Entry 8JEU (electron microscopy, 3.50 A resolution); this record covers chains A and B of the 4 polymer chains in the assembly.

[Chain A (and B)]
Name: Potassium channel SKOR
Source organism: Arabidopsis thaliana
Notes: chain B of this document is another copy of the same molecule, construct and numbering; everything in this record applies to it too
UniProt: Q9M8S6 (SKOR_ARATH); residues 1-828 here = UniProt positions 1-828
Chain sequence (828 residues; each row starts with the number of its first residue):
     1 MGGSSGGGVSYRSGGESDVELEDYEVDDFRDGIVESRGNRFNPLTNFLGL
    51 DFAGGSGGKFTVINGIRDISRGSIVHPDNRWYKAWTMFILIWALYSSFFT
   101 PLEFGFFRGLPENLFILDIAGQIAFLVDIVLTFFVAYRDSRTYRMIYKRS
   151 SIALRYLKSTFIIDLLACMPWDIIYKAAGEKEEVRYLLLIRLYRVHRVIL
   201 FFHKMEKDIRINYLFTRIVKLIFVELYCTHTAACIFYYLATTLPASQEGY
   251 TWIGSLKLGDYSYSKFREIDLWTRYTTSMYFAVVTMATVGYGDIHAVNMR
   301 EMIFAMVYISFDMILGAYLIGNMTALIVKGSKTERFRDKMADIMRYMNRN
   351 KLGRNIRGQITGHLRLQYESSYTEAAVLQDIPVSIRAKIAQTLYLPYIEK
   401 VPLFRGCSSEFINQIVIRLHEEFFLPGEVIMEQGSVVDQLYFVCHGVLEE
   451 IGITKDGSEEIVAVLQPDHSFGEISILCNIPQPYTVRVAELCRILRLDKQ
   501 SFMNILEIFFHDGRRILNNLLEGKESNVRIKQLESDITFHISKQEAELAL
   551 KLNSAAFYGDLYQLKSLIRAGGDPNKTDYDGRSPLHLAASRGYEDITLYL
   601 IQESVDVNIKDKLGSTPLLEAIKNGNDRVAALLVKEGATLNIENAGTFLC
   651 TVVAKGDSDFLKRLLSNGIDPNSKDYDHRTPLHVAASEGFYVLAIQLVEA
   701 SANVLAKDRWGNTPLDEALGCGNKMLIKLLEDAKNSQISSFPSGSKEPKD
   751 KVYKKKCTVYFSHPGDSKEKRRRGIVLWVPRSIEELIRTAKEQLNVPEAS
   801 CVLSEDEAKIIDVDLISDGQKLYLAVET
Not modelled in the structure: 1-74, 452-459, 741-828 (chain B: 1-73, 454-458, 741-828)
UniProt features mapped onto this chain:
  - binding site (a nucleoside 3',5'-cyclic phosphate): Leu-403 to Gly-523

[Chain A / chain B interface]
Pairs across the interface (46):
  Tyr-213(A) with Arg-337(B)
  Gly-249(A) with Asp-260(B)
  Tyr-250(A) with Asp-260(B); Tyr-261(B)
  Phe-281(A) with Tyr-291(B)
  Thr-285(A) with Tyr-291(B), hydrogen bond
  Thr-288(A) with Ala-287(B); Thr-288(B)
  Val-289(A) with Val-289(B)
  Gly-290(A) with Val-289(B); Gly-290(B)
  Tyr-291(A) with Tyr-291(B)
  Gly-292(A) with Tyr-291(B)
  Ile-294(A) with Tyr-291(B)
  His-295(A) with Asp-293(B)
  Ala-296(A) with Tyr-280(B)
  Val-297(A) with Leu-258(B), hydrophobic; Gly-259(B)
  Met-299(A) with Thr-276(B)
  Met-302(A) with Leu-258(B), hydrophobic; Tyr-280(B), hydrophobic
  Ala-305(A) with Tyr-280(B), hydrophobic
  Met-306(A) with Met-279(B), hydrophobic; Tyr-280(B), hydrophobic; Val-283(B), hydrophobic
  Ile-309(A) with Ala-287(B), hydrophobic
  Met-313(A) with Met-286(B), hydrophobic
  Ile-314(A) with Ile-222(B), hydrophobic; Met-323(B)
  Ala-317(A) with Ile-320(B), hydrophobic; Met-323(B)
  Tyr-318(A) with Met-323(B); Ile-327(B)
  Gly-321(A) with Ile-327(B)
  Asn-322(A) with Ile-327(B)
  Thr-324(A) with Thr-324(B)
  Tyr-372(A) with Arg-349(B)
  Thr-373(A) with Arg-349(B)
  Glu-374(A) with Tyr-346(B); Arg-349(B)
  Leu-378(A) with Tyr-346(B)
  Ile-381(A) with His-363(B)
  Leu-393(A) with Asn-350(B)
  Tyr-562(A) with Pro-481(B); Pro-483(B), hydrophobic
  Asp-595(A) with Arg-529(B), hydrogen bond (side chain-backbone)
Also at the interface, not in a pair above, chain A (45 interface residues in all): Glu-206, Ile-209, Ser-255, Ile-303, Ile-320, Ala-325, Pro-382, Val-383, Ile-389, Leu-561, Tyr-593
Also at the interface, not in a pair above, chain B (41 interface residues in all): Leu-214, Glu-225, Trp-272, Thr-277, Val-284, Leu-319, Val-328, Glu-334, Met-344, Leu-352, Ile-360, Leu-364, Val-528

[Overview]
45 residues of chain A and 41 residues of chain B are in contact; the contacts include 2 hydrogen bonds. Among
the polar pairs are Thr-285(A)/Tyr-291(B) and Asp-595(A)/Arg-529(B). UniProt lists nucleoside 3',5'-cyclic
phosphate-binding residues Leu-403(A) and Gly-523(A) on chain A.
Both chains are Potassium channel SKOR (Arabidopsis thaliana). Entry 8JEU (Conformation 2 of the plant
potassium channel SKOR) was determined by electron microscopy (same publication as 8JEC and 8JET).
